PDB entry 8EGB | electron microscopy, 3.80 A resolution | chains B and J of the 8 polymer chains in the assembly

[Chain B]
Molecule: template DNA
Sequence (32 nucleotides; numbered 1 to 32; the number before each row is that of its first residue):
     1 TCTGAATTTA CGGGCGCAAC TATGCCGGAC GC
Unresolved in the structure: 32

[Chain J]
Molecule: DNA-directed RNA polymerase subunit beta'
Source organism: Escherichia coli
Notes: EC 2.7.7.6
UniProt: C3SIA2 (C3SIA2_ECOLX); residues 2-1407 here = UniProt positions 2-1407
Sequence (1407 residues; numbered 1 to 1407; the number before each row is that of its first residue):
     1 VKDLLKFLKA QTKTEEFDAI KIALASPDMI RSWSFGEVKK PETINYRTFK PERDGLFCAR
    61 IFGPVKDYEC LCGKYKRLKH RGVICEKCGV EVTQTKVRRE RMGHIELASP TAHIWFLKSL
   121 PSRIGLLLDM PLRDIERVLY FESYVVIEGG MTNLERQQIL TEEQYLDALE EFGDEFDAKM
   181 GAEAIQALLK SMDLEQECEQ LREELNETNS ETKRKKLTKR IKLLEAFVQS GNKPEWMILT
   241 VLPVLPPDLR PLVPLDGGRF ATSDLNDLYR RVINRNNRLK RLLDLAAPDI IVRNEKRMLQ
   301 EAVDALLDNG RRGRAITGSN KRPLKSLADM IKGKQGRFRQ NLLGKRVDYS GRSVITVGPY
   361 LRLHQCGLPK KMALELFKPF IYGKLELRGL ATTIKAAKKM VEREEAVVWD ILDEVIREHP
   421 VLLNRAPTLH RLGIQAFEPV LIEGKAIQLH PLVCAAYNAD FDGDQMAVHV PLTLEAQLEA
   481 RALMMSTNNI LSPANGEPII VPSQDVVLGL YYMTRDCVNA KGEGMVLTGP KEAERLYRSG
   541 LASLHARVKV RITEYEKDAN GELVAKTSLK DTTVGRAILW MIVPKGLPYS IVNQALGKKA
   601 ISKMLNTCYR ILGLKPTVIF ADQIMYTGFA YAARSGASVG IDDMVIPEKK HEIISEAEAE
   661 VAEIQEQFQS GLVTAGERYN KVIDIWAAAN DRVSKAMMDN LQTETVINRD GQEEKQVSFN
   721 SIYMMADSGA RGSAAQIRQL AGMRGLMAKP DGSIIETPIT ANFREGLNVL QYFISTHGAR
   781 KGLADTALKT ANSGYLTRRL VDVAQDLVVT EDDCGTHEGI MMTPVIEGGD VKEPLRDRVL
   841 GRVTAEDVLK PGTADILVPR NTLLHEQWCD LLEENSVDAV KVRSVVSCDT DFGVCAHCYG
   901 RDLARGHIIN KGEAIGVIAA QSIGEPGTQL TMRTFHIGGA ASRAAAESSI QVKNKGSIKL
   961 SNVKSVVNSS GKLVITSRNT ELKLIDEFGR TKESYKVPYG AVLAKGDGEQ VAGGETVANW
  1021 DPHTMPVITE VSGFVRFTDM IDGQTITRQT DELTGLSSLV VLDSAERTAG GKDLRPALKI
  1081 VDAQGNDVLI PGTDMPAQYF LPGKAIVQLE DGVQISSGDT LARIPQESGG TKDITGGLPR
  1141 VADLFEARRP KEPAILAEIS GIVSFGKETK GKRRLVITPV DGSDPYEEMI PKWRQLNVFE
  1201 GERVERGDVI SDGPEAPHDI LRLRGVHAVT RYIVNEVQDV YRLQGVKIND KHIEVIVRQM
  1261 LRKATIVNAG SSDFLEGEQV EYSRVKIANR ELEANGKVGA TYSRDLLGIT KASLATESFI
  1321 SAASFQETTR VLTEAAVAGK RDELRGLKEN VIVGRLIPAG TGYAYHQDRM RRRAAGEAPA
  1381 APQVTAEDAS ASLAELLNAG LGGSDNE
Unresolved in the structure: 1-15, 932-947, 1127-1134, 1374-1407
Sequence notes: expression tag (1)
Bound ions: Zn2+ site 1: Cys70, Cys72, Cys85, Cys88; Mg2+: Asp460, Asp462, Asp464 (shared with 2 residues of chain R); Zn2+ site 2: Cys814, Cys888, Cys895, Cys898

[Interface between chain B and chain J]
Pairs across the interface - 29 pairs, chain B then chain J:
  DG4(B) with Ser210(J), sugar contact
  DA5(B) with Ser210(J), phosphate contact; Glu211(J), hydrogen bond to the phosphate; Thr212(J), phosphate contact
  DG12(B) with Leu120(J), sugar contact
  DG13(B) with Arg311(J), salt bridge to the phosphate
  DG14(B) with Tyr795(J), phosphate contact; Gln1326(J), sugar contact; Glu1327(J), hydrogen bond to the phosphate
  DC15(B) with Arg339(J), salt bridge to the phosphate; Tyr795(J), sugar contact; Arg798(J), salt bridge to the phosphate
  DG16(B) with Lys334(J), salt bridge to the phosphate; Arg339(J), phosphate contact; Thr790(J), base contact; Ala791(J), sugar contact; Gly794(J), sugar contact; Tyr795(J), sugar contact
  DC17(B) with Lys334(J), salt bridge to the phosphate; Arg339(J), salt bridge to the phosphate
  DA18(B) with Arg352(J), sugar contact; Ala426(J), sugar contact
  DA19(B) with Arg346(J), salt bridge to the phosphate; Arg352(J), sugar contact
  DC26(B) with Leu255(J), base contact; Arg259(J), salt bridge to the phosphate; Phe260(J), sugar contact; Thr262(J), hydrogen bond to the sugar
  DG27(B) with Ser319(J), sugar contact
Also at the interface, not in a pair above, chain B (13 interface residues in all): DT7
Also at the interface, not in a pair above, chain J (26 interface residues in all): Asn209, Gly318, Pro427, Lys1172

[Overview]
The interface between chain B and chain J involves 13 residues on one side and 26 on the other; the contacts
include 3 hydrogen bonds and 8 salt bridges. Polar contacts include DC26(B)-Thr262(J), DA5(B)-Glu211(J) and
DG14(B)-Glu1327(J). Asp460(J), Asp462(J) and Asp464(J) coordinate Mg2+.
Here chain B is template DNA and chain J is DNA-directed RNA polymerase subunit beta' (Escherichia coli).
Entry 8EGB (Cryo-EM structure of consensus elemental paused elongation complex with an unfolded TL) was
determined by electron microscopy together with 8EG7, 8EG8, 8EH8, 8EH9, 8EHA, 8EHF and 8EHI from the same
study.
